7XUZ - chains B and A of the 10 polymer chains in the assembly; structure by X-ray diffraction, 3.59 A resolution.

[Chain B (and A)]
Name: Histone deacetylase 4
Source organism: Homo sapiens
Notes: EC 3.5.1.98; chain A of this document is another copy of the same molecule, construct and numbering; everything in this record applies to it too
Reference sequence: P56524 (HDAC4_HUMAN); numbering as in UniProt (aligned over 62-192)
Sequence (133 residues; row label = number of the first residue in the row):
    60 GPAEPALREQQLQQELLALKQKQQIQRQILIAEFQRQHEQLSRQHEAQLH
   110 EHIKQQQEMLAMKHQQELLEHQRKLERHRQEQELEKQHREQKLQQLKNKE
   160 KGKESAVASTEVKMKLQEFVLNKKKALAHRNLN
Disordered / not traced: 60-63, 184-192
Sequence notes: expression tag (60-61)
Reported in the primary citation:
  - self-association interface (contacts with another copy of this molecule); pairs are residue here / residue on that copy: Phe93-Phe93 (pi stacking), His109-His109 (pi stacking), His111-Leu71, Gln114-Leu71, Gln115-Leu71, Leu71, Leu89, His111, Met118
  - conformationally variable residues (order/disorder transition): His130 to Lys151
  - mutagenesis - H109D: unchanged binding to another copy of this molecule
  - mutagenesis - F93D: abolished binding to another copy of this molecule
  - mutagenesis - F93D: decreased binding to Myc-HDAC4
  - mutagenesis - H109D: unchanged binding to myc-HDAC4
  - mutagenesis - F93D: abolished binding to Site-2
  - mutagenesis - F93D (1.8-fold): increased signaling

[How chain B and chain A interact]
Contacting residue pairs (29):
  Pro64(B) - Lys122(A)  hydrogen bond (backbone-side chain)
  Glu68(B) - Met118(A)
  Leu71(B) - His111(A)
  Leu71(B) - Gln114(A)
  Leu71(B) - Gln115(A)
  Glu74(B) - His111(A)  salt bridge
  Leu75(B) - His111(A)
  Gln82(B) - His104(A)  hydrogen bond (side chain-backbone)
  Gln82(B) - Gln107(A)  hydrogen bond
  Gln85(B) - His104(A)  hydrogen bond
  Leu89(B) - Gln96(A)
  Leu89(B) - His97(A)
  Phe93(B) - Phe93(A)
  Phe93(B) - Gln96(A)
  Gln96(B) - Leu89(A)
  Gln96(B) - Phe93(A)
  His97(B) - Leu89(A)
  Leu100(B) - Arg86(A)
  His104(B) - Gln82(A)  hydrogen bond (backbone-side chain)
  His104(B) - Gln85(A)  hydrogen bond
  Gln107(B) - Gln82(A)  hydrogen bond
  His111(B) - Leu71(A)
  His111(B) - Glu74(A)  salt bridge
  His111(B) - Leu75(A)
  Gln114(B) - Leu71(A)
  Gln115(B) - Leu71(A)
  Met118(B) - Arg67(A)
  Met118(B) - Glu68(A)
  Lys122(B) - Pro64(A)  hydrogen bond (side chain-backbone)
Other interface residues (no listed pair), chain B (28 interface residues in all): Ala65, Leu66, Arg67, Lys79, Arg86, Glu92, Leu108, Ile112, Leu119
Other interface residues (no listed pair), chain A (23 interface residues in all): Leu66, Leu100, Leu108

[Overview]
Chain B and chain A form an interface of 28 and 23 residues respectively; the contacts include 8 hydrogen
bonds and 2 salt bridges. Polar contacts include Glu74(B)-His111(A), Pro64(B)-Lys122(A) and
Gln82(B)-His104(A). The paper reports that F93D of chain B abolishes binding to another copy of this molecule;
conformational variability at His130(B).
Both chains are Histone deacetylase 4 (Homo sapiens). Entry 7XUZ (Crystal structure of a HDAC4-MEF2A-DNA
ternary complex) was determined by X-ray diffraction.
